PDB entry 8TUK | X-ray diffraction, 1.15 A resolution | chain A

[Chain A]
Name: Activating signal cointegrator 1 complex subunit 1
Organism: Alvinella pompejana
Amino-acid sequence (322 residues; row label = number of the first residue in the row):
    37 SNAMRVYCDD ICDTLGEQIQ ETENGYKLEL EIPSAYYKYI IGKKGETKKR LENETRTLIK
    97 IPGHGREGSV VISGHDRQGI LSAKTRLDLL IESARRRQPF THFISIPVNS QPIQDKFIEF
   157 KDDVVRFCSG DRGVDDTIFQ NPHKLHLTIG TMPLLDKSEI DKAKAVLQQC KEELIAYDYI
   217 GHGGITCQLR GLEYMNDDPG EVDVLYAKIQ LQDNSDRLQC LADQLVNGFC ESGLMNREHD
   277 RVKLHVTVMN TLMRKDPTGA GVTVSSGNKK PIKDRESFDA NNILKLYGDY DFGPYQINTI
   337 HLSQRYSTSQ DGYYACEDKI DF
Not modelled in the structure: 37-52, 294-309
From the paper describing this entry:
  - contacts within the chain: Arg131-Glu195 (salt bridge), Arg131-Pro189, Arg132-Asn272, Tyr72-Glu195, Pro69-Glu195
  - catalytic residues: His182 (proposed by the authors, not directly observed)
  - specificity-determining residues: Tyr75, Lys84, Ile97, His100 (proposed by the authors, not directly observed)
  - disease-associated variants - H182L, H182Y: abolished catalytic activity (proposed by the authors, not directly observed)
  - disease-associated variants - Q176K, P178L: decreased stability (proposed by the authors, not directly observed)

[In short]
The paper reports the catalytic residue His182; H182L and H182Y abolish catalytic activity; 4 substitutions
were tested in all.
Chain A is Activating signal cointegrator 1 complex subunit 1 (Alvinella pompejana); the structure, Alvinella
ASCC1 KH and Phosphodiesterase/Ligase Domain, was determined by X-ray diffraction together with 8TLY from the
same study.
